Entry 7KKR (X-ray diffraction, 3.11 A resolution); this record covers chains B and D of the 4 polymer chains in the assembly.

Chain B:
Protein: Putative fluoride ion transporter CrcB
From: Escherichia coli
UniProtKB: Q6J5N4 (Q6J5N4_ECOLX); residue numbers follow UniProt; this construct covers 1-126
Amino-acid sequence (126 residues; numbered 1 to 126; the number before each row is that of its first residue):
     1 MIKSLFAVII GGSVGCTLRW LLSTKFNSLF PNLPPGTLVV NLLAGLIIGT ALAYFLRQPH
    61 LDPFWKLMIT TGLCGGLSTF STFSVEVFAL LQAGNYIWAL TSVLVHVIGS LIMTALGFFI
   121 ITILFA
Unresolved in the structure: 126
Construct notes: engineered mutation Lys25 (Arg in Q6J5N4)
Bound ions: Na+: Gly75, Ser78 (shared with 2 residues of chain A)
What the authors report for this chain:
  - binding site for bromide ion: Ile48, Ser81, Thr82

Chain D:
Protein: monobody
From: Homo sapiens
Notes: antibody fragment or engineered binder
Amino-acid sequence (97 residues; each row starts with the number of its first residue; numbering starts at 0):
     0 GSVSSVPTKL EVVAATPTSL LISWDAPAVT VVHYVITYGE TGGNSPVQEF TVPGSKSTAT
    60 ISGLKPGVDY TITVYTMYYS YSDLYSYSSP ISINYRT
Unresolved in the structure: 0

Chain B / chain D interface:
Pairs across the interface (14; chain B residue first):
  Ile48(B) - Leu83(D)  hydrophobic
  Ala51(B) - Leu83(D)
  Leu52(B) - Leu83(D)
  Leu52(B) - Tyr84(D)
  Phe55(B) - Leu83(D)  hydrophobic
  Leu56(B) - Met76(D)  hydrophobic
  Leu56(B) - Tyr84(D)
  Leu56(B) - Ser85(D)
  Leu56(B) - Tyr86(D)  hydrophobic
  Lys66(B) - Ser81(D)  hydrogen bond (side chain-backbone)
  Lys66(B) - Asp82(D)  salt bridge
  Thr70(B) - Leu83(D)
  Thr71(B) - Tyr80(D)  hydrogen bond
  Phe118(B) - Tyr84(D)  hydrophobic

In short:
9 residues of chain B face 8 of chain D across their interface; the contacts include 2 hydrogen bonds and 1
salt bridge. Polar pairs include Lys66(B)-Asp82(D), Lys66(B)-Ser81(D) and Thr71(B)-Tyr80(D). Gly75(B) and
Ser78(B) coordinate Na+. From the paper: a binding site for bromide ion at Ile48(B), Ser81(B) and Thr82(B).
Here chain B is Putative fluoride ion transporter CrcB (Escherichia coli) and chain D is monobody (Homo
sapiens). Entry 7KKR (Fluoride channel Fluc-Ec2 wild-type with bromide) was determined by X-ray diffraction,
deposited together with 7KK8, 7KK9, 7KKA and 7KKB.
